PDB entry 8CK1 | electron microscopy, 3.90 A resolution | chains B and F of the 6 polymer chains in the assembly

# Chain B
Molecule: Tail fibers Dpo36
Organism: Bacteriophage sp
Sequence (828 residues; numbered 1 to 828; the number before each row is that of its first residue):
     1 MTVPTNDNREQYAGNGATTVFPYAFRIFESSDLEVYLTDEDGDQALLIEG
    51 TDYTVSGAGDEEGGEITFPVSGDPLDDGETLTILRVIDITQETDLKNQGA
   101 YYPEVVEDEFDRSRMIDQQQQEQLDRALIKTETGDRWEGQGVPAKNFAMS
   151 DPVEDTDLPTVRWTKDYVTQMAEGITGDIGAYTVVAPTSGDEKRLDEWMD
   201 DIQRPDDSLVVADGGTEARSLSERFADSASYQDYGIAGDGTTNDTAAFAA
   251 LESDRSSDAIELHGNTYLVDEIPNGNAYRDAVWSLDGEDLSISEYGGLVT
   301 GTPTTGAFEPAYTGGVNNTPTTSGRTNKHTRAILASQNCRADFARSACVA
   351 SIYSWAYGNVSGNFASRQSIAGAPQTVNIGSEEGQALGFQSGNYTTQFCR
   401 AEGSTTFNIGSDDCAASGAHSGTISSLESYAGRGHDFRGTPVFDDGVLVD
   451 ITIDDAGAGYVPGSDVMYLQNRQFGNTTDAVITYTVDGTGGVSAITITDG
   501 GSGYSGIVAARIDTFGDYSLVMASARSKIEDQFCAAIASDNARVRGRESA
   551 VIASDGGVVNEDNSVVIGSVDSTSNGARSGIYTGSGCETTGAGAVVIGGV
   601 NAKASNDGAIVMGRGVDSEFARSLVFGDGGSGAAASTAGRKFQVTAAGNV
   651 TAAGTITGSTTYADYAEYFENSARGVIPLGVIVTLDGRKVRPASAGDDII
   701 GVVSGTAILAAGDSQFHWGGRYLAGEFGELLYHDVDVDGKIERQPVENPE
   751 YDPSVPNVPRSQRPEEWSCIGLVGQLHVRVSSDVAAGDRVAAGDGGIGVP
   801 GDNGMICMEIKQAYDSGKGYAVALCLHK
Not modelled in the structure: 1, 128-828

# Chain F
Molecule: Connector Protein
Organism: Bacteriophage sp
Sequence (222 residues; row label = number of the first residue in the row):
     1 MPSKVDICNRALSNTGTDITIASLTEKSKEARLCQQWYDATLASLLRTYQ
    51 WAFAQRRVTLALIGVGPAGWRHKYRYPTDAITIHDVFTADTYPDGASEFT
   101 DGRYRQIFQIASDGEGGRLVLANCEDAMCRYTSDIEDPNLMPPDFSTALE
   151 MMLAKNIAMPMTGNPGLMTVLAQQAASLVSDAIARDQNEGYRNPLPYASW
   201 TRANIGDSYPDDDHLPHRGGRR
Not modelled in the structure: 1, 208-222
Disulfide bonds: C8-C34

# Interface between chain B and chain F
Residue-residue contacts - 24 pairs, chain B then chain F:
  D7(B) - E115(F)
  R9(B) - E115(F)
  E10(B) - R75(F)  salt bridge
  Q11(B) - I63(F)
  Y12(B) - L62(F)
  Y12(B) - I63(F)  hydrophobic
  Y12(B) - R75(F)  hydrogen bond
  A13(B) - L62(F)  hydrogen bond (backbone-backbone)
  A13(B) - I63(F)
  N15(B) - D126(F)  hydrogen bond
  A17(B) - T59(F)
  T18(B) - T59(F)
  T18(B) - L60(F)
  T18(B) - A61(F)
  V20(B) - A61(F)
  P22(B) - R75(F)
  P22(B) - T78(F)
  Y23(B) - T78(F)
  D60(B) - E136(F)
  E62(B) - T78(F)
  E62(B) - D134(F)
  G63(B) - T78(F)
  G64(B) - T78(F)
  E65(B) - T78(F)  hydrogen bond
Also at the interface, not in a pair above, chain B (19 interface residues in all): F21, A24
Also at the interface, not in a pair above, chain F (15 interface residues in all): Y76, P77, D79, G116

# In short
Chain B and chain F form an interface of 19 and 15 residues respectively, with 4 hydrogen bonds and 1 salt
bridge. Among the polar pairs are E10(B)-R75(F), Y12(B)-R75(F) and N15(B)-D126(F).
Chain B is Tail fibers Dpo36 and chain F is Connector Protein, both from Bacteriophage sp; the structure,
Carin 1 bacteriophage tail, connector and tail fibers assembly, was determined by electron microscopy (same
publication as 8CJZ and 8CK0).
